Entry 4CXO (X-ray diffraction, 1.67 A resolution); this record covers chain A.

[Chain A]
Molecule: Endonuclease 2
From: Arabidopsis thaliana
Notes: EC 3.1.30.1
Reference sequence: Q9C9G4 (ENDO2_ARATH); residues 1-263 here correspond to UniProt positions 28-290 (UniProt number = residue number + 27)
Sequence (269 residues; each row starts with the number of its first residue):
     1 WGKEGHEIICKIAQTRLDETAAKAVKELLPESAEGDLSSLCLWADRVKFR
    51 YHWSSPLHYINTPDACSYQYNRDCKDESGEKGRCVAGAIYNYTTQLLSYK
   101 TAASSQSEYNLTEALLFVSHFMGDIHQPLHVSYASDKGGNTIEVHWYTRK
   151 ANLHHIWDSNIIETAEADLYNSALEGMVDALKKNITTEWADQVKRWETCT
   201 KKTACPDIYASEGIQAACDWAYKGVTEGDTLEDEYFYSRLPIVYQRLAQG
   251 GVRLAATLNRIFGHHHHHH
Unresolved in the structure: 100-106, 202, 265-269
Sequence notes: expression tag (264-269); conflict E108 (Gln135 in Q9C9G4)
Disulfide bonds: C10-C41, C66-C218, C74-C84, C199-C205
Covalent attachments: glycan linked to N91; N-acetylglucosamine (NAG) linked to N110, N184
Metal / ion sites: Zn2+ site 1: W1, H6, D124 (together with sulfate ion); Zn2+ site 2: D45, H58, H120, D124 (together with sulfate ion); Zn2+ site 3: H130, H154, D158 (together with sulfate ion, thymidine-5'-phosphate)
Small-molecule neighbours:
  - 2'-deoxyadenosine-5'-monophosphate (D5M): Y70, N71, K81, Y90, K201, D207
  - thymidine-5'-phosphate (TMP), molecule 1: K48, Y59, N61, L129, H130, K137, G138, N140, H154, D158
  - thymidine-5'-phosphate (TMP), molecule 2: Y70, K81, G82, G87, Y90, T94, Y109
Swiss-Prot annotation at these positions:
  - binding site (substrate): W1 to H6, D45 to F49, H58 to N61, S67 to R72, N91, Y109
  - binding site (a divalent metal cation): W1, H6, D45, H58, H120, D124, H130, H154, D158
  - site (Important for catalytic activity): D45, K48
  - glycosylation (N-linked (GlcNAc...) asparagine): N91, N110, N184
From the paper describing this entry:
  - binding site for thymidine-5'-phosphate: Y59, N61, K81, G87, N91, Y109, L129, H130, K137, G138, N140
  - post-translational modification sites: N91
  - binding site for 2'-deoxyadenosine-5'-monophosphate: Y70, N71, Y90, K201
  - catalytic residues: D45, K48 (proposed by the authors, not directly observed)

[In short]
Chain A binds thymidine-5'-phosphate and 2'-deoxyadenosine-5'-monophosphate. Covalently linked
N-acetylglucosamine: at N110 and N184. W1, H6 and D124 coordinate Zn2+ site 1. From UniProt: 23
substrate-binding residues and 9 divalent metal cation-binding residues. From the paper: catalytic residues
D45 and K48; a binding site for thymidine-5'-phosphate at Y59, N61 and K81 among others.
Chain A is Endonuclease 2 (Arabidopsis thaliana); the structure, bifunctional endonuclease in complex with
ssDNA, was determined by X-ray diffraction (same publication as 4CWM, 4CXP and 4CXV).
